PDB entry 1JAW | X-ray diffraction, 2.70 A resolution | chain A

[Chain A]
Protein: Aminopeptidase P
Source organism: Escherichia coli
Notes: EC 3.4.11.9
UniProt: P15034 (AMPP_ECOLI); residue numbers follow UniProt; this construct covers 1-440
Amino-acid sequence (440 residues; numbered 1 to 440; the number before each row is that of its first residue):
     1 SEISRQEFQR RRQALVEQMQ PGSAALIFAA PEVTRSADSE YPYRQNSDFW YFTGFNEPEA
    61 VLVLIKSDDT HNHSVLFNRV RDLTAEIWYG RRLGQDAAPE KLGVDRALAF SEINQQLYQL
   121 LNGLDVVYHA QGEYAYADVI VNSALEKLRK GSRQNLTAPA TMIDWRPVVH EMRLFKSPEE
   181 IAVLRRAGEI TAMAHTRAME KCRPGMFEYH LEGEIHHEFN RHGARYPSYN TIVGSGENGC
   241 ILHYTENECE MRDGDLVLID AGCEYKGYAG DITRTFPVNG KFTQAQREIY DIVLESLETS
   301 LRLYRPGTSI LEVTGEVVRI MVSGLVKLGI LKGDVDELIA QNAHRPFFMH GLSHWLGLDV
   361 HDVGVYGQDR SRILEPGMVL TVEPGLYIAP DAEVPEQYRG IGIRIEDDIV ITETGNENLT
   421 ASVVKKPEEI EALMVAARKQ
Construct notes: conflict Tyr89 (Phe in P15034)
Metal / ion sites: Mn2+ site 1: Asp260, Asp271, Glu406 (together with acetate ion); Mn2+ site 2: Asp271, His354, Glu383, Glu406 (together with acetate ion)
From the paper describing this entry:
  - Mn2+ coordination: Asp260, Asp271, His354, Glu383, Glu406
  - binding site for acetate ion: His361
  - conformationally variable residues (order/disorder transition): His243
  - catalytic residues: His243, His350, His361, Glu383 (proposed by the authors, not directly observed)
  - specificity-determining residues: Leu258, Gly262, Ala269, His350, Val360, Gly385, Tyr387, Ile405 (by similarity / conservation)

[Summary]
The Mn2+ site 1 is built by Asp260, Asp271 and Glu406. The Mn2+ site 2 is built by Asp271, His354, Glu383 and
Glu406. The paper reports catalytic residues His243, His350 and His361 among others; a binding site for
acetate ion at His361.
Chain A is Aminopeptidase P (Escherichia coli); the structure, Aminopeptidase P from E. coli low ph form, was
determined by X-ray diffraction (same publication as 1A16).
